PDB entry 6HVV | X-ray diffraction, 2.70 A resolution | chains T and U of the 28 polymer chains in the assembly

== Chain T ==
Name: Probable proteasome subunit alpha type-7
From: Saccharomyces cerevisiae S288C
Notes: EC 3.4.25.1
Reference sequence: P21242 (PSA7_YEAST); residues -3 to 284 here correspond to UniProt positions 1-288 (UniProt number = residue number + 4)
Sequence (288 residues; numbered -3 to 284; the number before each row is that of its first residue; numbers below 1 keep their minus sign (Met-3 is residue -3)):
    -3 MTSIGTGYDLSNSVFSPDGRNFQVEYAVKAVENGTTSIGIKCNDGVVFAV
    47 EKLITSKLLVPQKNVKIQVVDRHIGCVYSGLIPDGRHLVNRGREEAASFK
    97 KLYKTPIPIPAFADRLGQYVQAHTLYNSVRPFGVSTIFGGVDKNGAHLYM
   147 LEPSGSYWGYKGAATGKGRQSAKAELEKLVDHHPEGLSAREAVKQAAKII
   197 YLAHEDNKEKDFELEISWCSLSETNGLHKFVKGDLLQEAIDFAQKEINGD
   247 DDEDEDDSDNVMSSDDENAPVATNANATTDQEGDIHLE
Unresolved in the structure: -3 to 1, 245-284
UniProt features mapped onto this chain:
  - modified residue: Thr-2 (N-acetylthreonine)

== Chain U ==
Name: Proteasome subunit alpha type-1
From: Saccharomyces cerevisiae S288C
Notes: EC 3.4.25.1
Reference sequence: P21243 (PSA1_YEAST); residues -8 to 243 here correspond to UniProt positions 1-252 (UniProt number = residue number + 9)
Sequence (252 residues; row label = number of the first residue in the row; numbers below 1 keep their minus sign (Met-8 is residue -8)):
    -8 MSGAAAASAAGYDRHITIFSPEGRLYQVEYAFKATNQTNINSLAVRGKDC
    42 TVVISQKKVPDKLLDPTTVSYIFCISRTIGMVVNGPIPDARNAALRAKAE
    92 AAEFRYKYGYDMPCDVLAKRMANLSQIYTQRAYMRPLGVILTFVSVDEEL
   142 GPSIYKTDPAGYYVGYKATATGPKQQEITTNLENHFKKSKIDHINEESWE
   192 KVVEFAITHMIDALGTEFSKNDLEVGVATKDKFFTLSAENIEERLVAIAE
   242 QD
Unresolved in the structure: -8 to 1, 243

== Interface between chain T and chain U ==
Contacting residue pairs (66):
  Thr2(T) with His6(U)
  Gly3(T) with His6(U)
  Tyr4(T) with Arg5(U); His6(U); Tyr21(U)
  Ser9(T) with Arg126(U)
  Val10(T) with His6(U); Gln18(U)
  Phe11(T) with Gln18(U), hydrogen bond (backbone-side chain); Tyr21(U); Ala22(U), hydrophobic; Ala25(U), hydrophobic; Arg126(U); Pro127(U); Gly129(U)
  Ser12(T) with Tyr21(U)
  Pro13(T) with Tyr21(U), hydrophobic; Lys24(U), hydrogen bond (backbone-side chain)
  Asp14(T) with Lys24(U)
  Gly15(T) with Tyr21(U); Ala25(U)
  Lys37(T) with Asp56(U), salt bridge
  Asp110(T) with Arg82(U)
  Gln114(T) with Arg82(U), hydrogen bond (side chain-backbone); Asn83(U); Leu86(U)
  Gln117(T) with Pro79(U); Asp80(U); Asn83(U), hydrogen bond; Arg126(U)
  Thr120(T) with Arg126(U), hydrogen bond (backbone-side chain)
  Leu121(T) with Asn83(U); Tyr124(U); Arg126(U); Leu128(U), hydrophobic
  Tyr122(T) with Tyr124(U); Met125(U), hydrophobic
  Ser150(T) with Pro79(U)
  Gly151(T) with Pro79(U)
  Ser152(T) with Ile78(U); Pro79(U)
  Tyr153(T) with Arg82(U), hydrogen bond (backbone-side chain)
  Trp154(T) with Leu55(U), hydrophobic; Thr59(U); Val60(U), hydrophobic; Ser61(U); Tyr62(U); Ile78(U), hydrophobic; Arg82(U)
  Gly155(T) with Leu55(U); Asp56(U), hydrogen bond (backbone-backbone); Thr59(U), hydrogen bond (backbone-side chain)
  Tyr156(T) with Leu54(U); Leu55(U); Asp56(U)
  Lys157(T) with Lys53(U); Leu54(U), hydrogen bond (backbone-backbone); Leu55(U)
  Gly158(T) with Leu54(U), hydrogen bond (backbone-backbone)
  Lys169(T) with Asp52(U); Leu54(U)
  Leu172(T) with Leu54(U), hydrophobic
  Glu173(T) with Asp52(U); Lys53(U), salt bridge; Leu54(U)
  Asp177(T) with Lys53(U), salt bridge
Other interface residues (no listed pair), chain T (32 interface residues in all): Tyr145, Val176
Other interface residues (no listed pair), chain U (29 interface residues in all): Pro57

== Summary ==
The interface between chain T and chain U involves 32 residues on one side and 29 on the other, with 10
hydrogen bonds and 3 salt bridges. Polar pairs include Lys37(T)-Asp56(U), Glu173(T)-Lys53(U) and
Asp177(T)-Lys53(U).
Chain T is Probable proteasome subunit alpha type-7 and chain U is Proteasome subunit alpha type-1, both from
Saccharomyces cerevisiae S288C; the structure, Yeast 20S proteasome with human beta2i (1-53) in complex with
39, was determined by X-ray diffraction together with 6HTB, 6HTC, 6HTD, 6HTP, 6HTR, 6HUB and 30 further
entries from the same study.
